Entry 6UBZ (X-ray diffraction, 1.83 A resolution); this record covers chains A and D of the 4 polymer chains in the assembly.

== Chain A (and D) ==
Name: Uncharacterized protein GoxA
Source organism: Pseudoalteromonas luteoviolacea DSM 6061
Notes: chain D of this document is another copy of the same molecule, construct and numbering; everything in this record applies to it too
UniProtKB: A0A161XU12 (A0A161XU12_9GAMM); residues 1-816 here = UniProt positions 1-816
Amino-acid sequence (816 residues; numbered 1 to 816; the number before each row is that of its first residue):
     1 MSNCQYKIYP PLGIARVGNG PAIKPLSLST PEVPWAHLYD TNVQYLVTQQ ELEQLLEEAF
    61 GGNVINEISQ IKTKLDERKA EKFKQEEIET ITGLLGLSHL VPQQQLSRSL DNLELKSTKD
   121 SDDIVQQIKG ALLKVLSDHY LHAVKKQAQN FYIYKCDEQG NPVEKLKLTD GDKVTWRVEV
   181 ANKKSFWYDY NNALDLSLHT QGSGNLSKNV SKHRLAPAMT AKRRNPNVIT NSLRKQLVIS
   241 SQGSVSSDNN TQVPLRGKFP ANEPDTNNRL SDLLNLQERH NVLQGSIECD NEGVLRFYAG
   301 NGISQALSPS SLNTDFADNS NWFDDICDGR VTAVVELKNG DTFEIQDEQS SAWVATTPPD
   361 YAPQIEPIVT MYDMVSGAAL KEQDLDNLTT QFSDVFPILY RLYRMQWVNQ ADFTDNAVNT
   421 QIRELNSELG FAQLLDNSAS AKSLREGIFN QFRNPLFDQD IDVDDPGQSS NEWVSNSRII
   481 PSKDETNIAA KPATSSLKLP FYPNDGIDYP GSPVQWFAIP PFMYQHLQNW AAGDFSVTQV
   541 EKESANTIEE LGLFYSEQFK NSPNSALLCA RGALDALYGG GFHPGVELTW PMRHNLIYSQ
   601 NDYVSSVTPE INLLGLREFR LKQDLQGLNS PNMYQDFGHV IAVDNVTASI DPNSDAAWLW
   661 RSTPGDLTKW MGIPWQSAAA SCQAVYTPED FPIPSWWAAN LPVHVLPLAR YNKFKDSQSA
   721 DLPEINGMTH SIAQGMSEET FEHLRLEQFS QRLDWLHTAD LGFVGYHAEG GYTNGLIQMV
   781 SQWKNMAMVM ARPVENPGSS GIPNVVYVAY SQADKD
Not modelled in the structure: 1-3, 117-120, 158-160, 263-277 (chain D: 1-3, 76-81, 114-124, 263-278)
Sequence notes: engineered mutation Ala678 (Asp in A0A161XU12)
Modified positions: Trp697 (2-amino-3-(6,7-dioxo-6,7-dihydro-1H-indol-3-yl)-propionic acid; TRQ)
Covalently attached groups: covalent link Cys682-Trp697
Bound ions: Mg2+: Asp360, Ala362, Ile365, Ala699, Asn700
Residues lining bound ligands: glycine (GLY): Phe316, His583, Ala678, Ser681, Cys682, Trp696, Trp697
What the authors report for this chain:
  - binding site for glycine: His583, Ser681, Tyr766, His767
  - mutagenesis - D678A: abolished catalytic activity on glycine

== How chain A and chain D interact ==
Residue-residue contacts (7; chain A residue first):
  Asn262(A) with Arg108(D)
  Pro309(A) with Pro309(D)
  Ser310(A) with Ile777(D); Gln778(D), hydrogen bond
  Leu312(A) with Leu312(D), hydrophobic
  Ile777(A) with Ser310(D)
  Gln778(A) with Ser310(D), hydrogen bond
Interface residues without a listed pair, chain A (7 interface residues in all): Lys258

== Summary ==
Chain A and chain D form an interface of 7 and 6 residues respectively; the contacts include 2 hydrogen bonds.
Its one hydrogen-bonded contact is Ser310(A)-Gln778(D). Ligands of chain A: glycine. The paper reports a
binding site for glycine at His583(A), Ser681(A) and Tyr766(A) among others; D678A of chain A abolishes
catalytic activity on glycine.
Chain A and chain D are both Uncharacterized protein GoxA (Pseudoalteromonas luteoviolacea DSM 6061); the
structure, Crystal structure of D678A GoxA bound to glycine at pH 5.5, was determined by X-ray diffraction,
deposited together with 6UBN, 6UBR, 6UC1 and 6UFQ.
